Entry 7JV5 (electron microscopy, 3.00 A resolution); this record covers chains B and G of the 5 polymer chains in the assembly.

Chain B:
Protein: Guanine nucleotide-binding protein G(I)/G(S)/G(T) subunit beta-1
From: Homo sapiens
UniProtKB: P62873 (GBB1_HUMAN); residue numbers follow UniProt; this construct covers 2-340
Chain sequence (354 residues; each row starts with the number of its first residue; numbers below 1 keep their minus sign (His-12 is residue -12)):
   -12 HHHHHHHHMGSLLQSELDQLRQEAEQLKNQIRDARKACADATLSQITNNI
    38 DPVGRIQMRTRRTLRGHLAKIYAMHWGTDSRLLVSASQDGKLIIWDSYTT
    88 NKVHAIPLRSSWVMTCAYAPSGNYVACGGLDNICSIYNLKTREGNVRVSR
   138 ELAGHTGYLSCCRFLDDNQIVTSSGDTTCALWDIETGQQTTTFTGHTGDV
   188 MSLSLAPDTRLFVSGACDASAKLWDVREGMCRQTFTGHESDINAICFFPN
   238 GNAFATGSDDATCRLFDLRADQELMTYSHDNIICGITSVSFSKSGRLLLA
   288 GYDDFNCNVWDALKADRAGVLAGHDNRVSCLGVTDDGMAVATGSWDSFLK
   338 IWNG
Unresolved in the structure: -12 to 2
Differences from the reference sequence: expression tag (-12 to 1, 341)
Swiss-Prot annotation at these positions:
  - modified residue: Ser2 (N-acetylserine), His266 (Phosphohistidine)
  - natural variant: Leu30 (L30F: In MRD42; uncertain significance), Arg52 (R52G: In MRD42), Gly64 (G64V: In MRD42), Asp76 (D76E: In MRD42; D76G: In MRD42), Gly77 (G77S: In MRD42), Lys78 (K78R: In MRD42), Ile80 (I80N: In MRD42; I80T: In MRD42), His91 (H91R: In MRD42; uncertain significance), Ala92 (A92T: In MRD42), Pro94 (P94S: In MRD42), Leu95 (L95P: In MRD42), Arg96 (R96L: In MRD42), 5 further natural variant entries in UniProt

Chain G:
Protein: Guanine nucleotide-binding protein G(I)/G(S)/G(O) subunit gamma-2
From: Homo sapiens
UniProtKB: P59768 (GBG2_HUMAN); residues 2-68 here = UniProt positions 2-68
Chain sequence (67 residues; each row starts with the number of its first residue):
     2 ASNNTASIAQARKLVEQLKMEANIDRIKVSKAAADLMAYCEAHAKEDPLL
    52 TPVPASENPFREKKFFC
Unresolved in the structure: 2-5, 63-68
Swiss-Prot annotation at these positions:
  - modified residue: Ala2 (N-acetylalanine), Cys68 (Cysteine methyl ester)
  - lipidation: Cys68 (S-geranylgeranyl cysteine)

Interface between chain B and chain G:
Pairs across the interface - 66 pairs, chain B then chain G:
  Leu4(B) - Ser8(G)
  Leu4(B) - Ile9(G)  hydrophobic
  Leu7(B) - Ile9(G)
  Leu7(B) - Ala12(G)  hydrophobic
  Leu7(B) - Arg13(G)
  Leu7(B) - Val16(G)
  Glu10(B) - Val16(G)
  Glu10(B) - Lys20(G)  salt bridge
  Ala11(B) - Leu19(G)
  Leu14(B) - Val16(G)
  Leu14(B) - Leu19(G)  hydrophobic
  Leu14(B) - Lys20(G)
  Lys15(B) - Leu19(G)
  Ile18(B) - Leu19(G)  hydrophobic
  Ala21(B) - Arg27(G)
  Cys25(B) - Arg27(G)
  Cys25(B) - Val30(G)
  Ala26(B) - Val30(G)  hydrophobic
  Asp27(B) - Lys29(G)
  Ala28(B) - Val30(G)
  Leu30(B) - Ala34(G)  hydrophobic
  Ile33(B) - Ala34(G)  hydrophobic
  Ile33(B) - Met38(G)  hydrophobic
  Val40(B) - Leu51(G)  hydrophobic
  Met45(B) - Leu50(G)  hydrophobic
  Arg48(B) - Arg62(G)
  Arg49(B) - Phe61(G)  hydrogen bond (side chain-backbone)
  Ser84(B) - Phe61(G)
  Tyr85(B) - Pro60(G)
  Tyr85(B) - Phe61(G)  hydrophobic
  Cys218(B) - Gln18(G)  hydrogen bond
  Cys218(B) - Glu22(G)  hydrogen bond
  Arg219(B) - Glu22(G)
  Gln220(B) - Ile25(G)
  Thr221(B) - Glu22(G)  hydrogen bond
  Phe235(B) - Leu37(G)  hydrophobic
  Phe235(B) - Tyr40(G)  hydrophobic
  Phe235(B) - Cys41(G)  hydrophobic
  Pro236(B) - Tyr40(G)
  Asn237(B) - Leu37(G)
  Asp254(B) - Ala33(G)
  Arg256(B) - Arg27(G)
  Arg256(B) - Ile28(G)  hydrogen bond (backbone-backbone)
  Arg256(B) - Asp36(G)  salt bridge
  Ala257(B) - Ile28(G)
  Asp258(B) - Ile25(G)
  Asp258(B) - Arg27(G)  salt bridge
  Gln259(B) - Val30(G)
  Leu261(B) - Val30(G)  hydrophobic
  Leu261(B) - Leu37(G)  hydrophobic
  Ser279(B) - Asp48(G)  hydrogen bond
  Ser279(B) - Leu50(G)
  Ser281(B) - Cys41(G)
  Ser281(B) - His44(G)
  Ser281(B) - Asp48(G)  hydrogen bond
  Asp323(B) - Pro49(G)
  Gly324(B) - Pro49(G)
  Gly324(B) - Leu50(G)
  Met325(B) - Pro49(G)  hydrophobic
  Met325(B) - Asn59(G)
  Met325(B) - Pro60(G)
  Met325(B) - Phe61(G)  hydrophobic
  Ala326(B) - Phe61(G)  hydrophobic
  Val327(B) - Leu50(G)  hydrophobic
  Ile338(B) - Phe61(G)  hydrophobic
  Asn340(B) - Asn59(G)  hydrogen bond
Interface residues without a listed pair, chain B (55 interface residues in all): Glu3, Thr34, Ile37, Ile43, Met217, Ala240, Lys280, Gly282, Arg283, Leu284, Leu286, Leu300, Gly341
Interface residues without a listed pair, chain G (37 interface residues in all): Leu15, Met21, Ala23, Asp26, Ser31, Ala45, Glu47

Overview:
55 residues of chain B and 37 residues of chain G are in contact, with 8 hydrogen bonds and 3 salt bridges.
Polar pairs include Glu10(B)-Lys20(G), Arg256(B)-Asp36(G) and Asp258(B)-Arg27(G).
Here chain B is Guanine nucleotide-binding protein G(I)/G(S)/G(T) subunit beta-1 and chain G is Guanine
nucleotide-binding protein G(I)/G(S)/G(O) subunit gamma-2, both from Homo sapiens. Entry 7JV5 (Cryo-EM
structure of SKF-81297-bound dopamine receptor 1 in complex with Gs protein) was determined by electron
microscopy together with 7JVP and 7JVQ from the same study.
